PDB entry 6LMK | electron microscopy, 3.70 A resolution | chains B and N of the 6 polymer chains in the assembly

[Chain B]
Molecule: Guanine nucleotide-binding protein G(I)/G(S)/G(T) subunit beta-1
Source organism: Homo sapiens
UniProtKB: P62873 (GBB1_HUMAN); numbering as in UniProt (aligned over 2-340)
Sequence (351 residues; row label = number of the first residue in the row; numbers below 1 keep their minus sign (Met-10 is residue -10)):
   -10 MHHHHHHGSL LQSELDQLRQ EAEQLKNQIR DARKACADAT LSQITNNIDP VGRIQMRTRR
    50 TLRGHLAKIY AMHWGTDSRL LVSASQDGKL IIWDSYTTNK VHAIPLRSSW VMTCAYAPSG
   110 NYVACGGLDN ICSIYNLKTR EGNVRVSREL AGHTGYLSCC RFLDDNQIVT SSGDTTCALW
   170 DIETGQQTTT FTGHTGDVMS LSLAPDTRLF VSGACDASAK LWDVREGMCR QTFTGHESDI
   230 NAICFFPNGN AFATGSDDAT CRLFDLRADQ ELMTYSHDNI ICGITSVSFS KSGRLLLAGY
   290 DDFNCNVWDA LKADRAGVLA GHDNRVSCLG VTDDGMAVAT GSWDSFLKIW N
Disordered / not traced: -10 to 1
Differences from the reference sequence: expression tag (-10 to 1)
UniProt features mapped onto this chain:
  - modified residue: Ser2 (N-acetylserine), His266 (Phosphohistidine)
  - natural variant: Leu30 (L30F: In MRD42; uncertain significance), Arg52 (R52G: In MRD42), Gly64 (G64V: In MRD42), Asp76 (D76E: In MRD42; D76G: In MRD42), Gly77 (G77S: In MRD42), Lys78 (K78R: In MRD42), Ile80 (I80N: In MRD42; I80T: In MRD42), His91 (H91R: In MRD42; uncertain significance), Ala92 (A92T: In MRD42), Pro94 (P94S: In MRD42), Leu95 (L95P: In MRD42), Arg96 (R96L: In MRD42), 5 further natural variant entries in UniProt

[Chain N]
Molecule: Nb35
Source organism: Lama glama
Sequence (138 residues; each row starts with the number of its first residue):
     1 QVQLQESGGG LVQPGGSLRL SCAASGFTFS NYKMNWVRQA PGKGLEWVSD ISQSGASISY
    61 TGSVKGRFTI SRDNAKNTLY LQMNSLKPED TAVYYCARCP APFTRDCFDV TSTTYAYRGQ
   121 GTQVTVSSHH HHHHEPEA
Disordered / not traced: 129-138
Cystine bridges: Cys22-Cys96, Cys99-Cys107

[Chain B / chain N interface]
Contacting residue pairs (19; chain B residue first):
  Lys15(B) - Gln1(N)  hydrogen bond
  Thr184(B) - Thr114(N)
  Cys204(B) - Ala116(N)
  Cys204(B) - Tyr117(N)
  Asp205(B) - Ala116(N)
  Asp205(B) - Tyr117(N)
  Ala206(B) - Tyr117(N)
  Thr223(B) - Gln1(N)
  Glu226(B) - Phe27(N)
  Glu226(B) - Tyr32(N)
  Glu226(B) - Arg98(N)  hydrogen bond (backbone-side chain)
  Glu226(B) - Tyr117(N)
  Ser227(B) - Pro100(N)
  Ser227(B) - Tyr117(N)
  Asp228(B) - Tyr117(N)  hydrogen bond (backbone-side chain)
  Asp246(B) - Pro102(N)
  Asp247(B) - Tyr32(N)
  Asp247(B) - Pro102(N)
  Ile270(B) - Phe103(N)  hydrophobic
Other interface residues (no listed pair), chain B (13 interface residues in all): His225
Other interface residues (no listed pair), chain N (12 interface residues in all): Val2, Gly26

[Overview]
Chain B and chain N form an interface of 13 and 12 residues respectively; the contacts include 3 hydrogen
bonds. Among the polar pairs are Lys15(B)-Gln1(N), Glu226(B)-Arg98(N) and Asp228(B)-Tyr117(N).
Chain B is Guanine nucleotide-binding protein G(I)/G(S)/G(T) subunit beta-1 (Homo sapiens) and chain N is Nb35
(Lama glama); the structure, Cryo-EM structure of the human glucagon receptor in complex with Gs, was
determined by electron microscopy (same publication as 6LML).
